Entry 6GJA (X-ray diffraction, 1.50 A resolution); this record covers chain A.

[Chain A]
Protein: Purple acid phosphatase
Source organism: Triticum aestivum
Notes: EC 3.1.3.2
Reference sequence: C4PKL0 (C4PKL0_WHEAT); residues 1-510 here correspond to UniProt positions 21-530 (UniProt number = residue number + 20)
Chain sequence (516 residues; each row starts with the number of its first residue):
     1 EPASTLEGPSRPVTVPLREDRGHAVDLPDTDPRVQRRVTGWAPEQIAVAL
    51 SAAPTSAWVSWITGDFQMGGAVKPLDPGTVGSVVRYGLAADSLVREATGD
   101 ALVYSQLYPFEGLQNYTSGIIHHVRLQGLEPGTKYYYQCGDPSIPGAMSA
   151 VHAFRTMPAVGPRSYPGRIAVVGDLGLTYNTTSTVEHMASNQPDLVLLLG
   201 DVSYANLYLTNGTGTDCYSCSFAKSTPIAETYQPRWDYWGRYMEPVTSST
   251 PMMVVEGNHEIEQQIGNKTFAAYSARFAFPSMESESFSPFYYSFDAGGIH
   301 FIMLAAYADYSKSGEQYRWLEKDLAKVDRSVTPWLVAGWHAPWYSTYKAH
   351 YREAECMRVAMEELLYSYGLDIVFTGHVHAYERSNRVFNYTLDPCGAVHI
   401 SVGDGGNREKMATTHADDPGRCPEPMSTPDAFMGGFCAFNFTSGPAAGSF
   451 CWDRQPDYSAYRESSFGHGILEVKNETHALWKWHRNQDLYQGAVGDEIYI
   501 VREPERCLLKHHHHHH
Disordered / not traced: 19-22, 216-227, 509-516
Disulfides: Cys356-Cys437, Cys395-Cys507, Cys422-Cys451
Covalent attachments: N-acetylglucosamine (NAG) linked to Asn115, Asn180, Asn211, Asn267, Asn389, Asn440; glycan linked to Asn475
Differences from the reference sequence: conflict Ala229 (His249 in C4PKL0); expression tag (511-516)
Ion coordination: Fe ion site 1: Asp174, Asp201, Tyr204, His379; Fe ion site 2: Asp201, Asn258, His340, His377 (together with phosphate ion)
Residues lining bound ligands: PG6 (1-(2-methoxy-ethoxy)-2-{2-[2-(2-methoxy-ethoxy]-ethoxy}-ethane): Arg352, Arg358, Tyr390, Thr391, Phe439, Phe441, Ser443, Gly444
What the authors report for this chain:
  - conformationally variable residues (order/disorder transition): Asp216 to Pro227
  - mutagenesis - K410A: decreased catalytic activity on phytase
  - mutagenesis - K348A: unchanged catalytic activity
  - mutagenesis - K410A: unchanged catalytic activity on p-nitrophenyl phosphate
  - specificity-determining residues: Lys410

[Overview]
Chain A binds compound PG6. N-acetylglucosamine is covalently linked to Asn115, Asn180, Asn211, Asn267, Asn389
and Asn440. Asp174, Asp201, Tyr204 and His379 form the Fe ion site 1. Asp201, Asn258, His340 and His377 form
the Fe ion site 2. The paper reports that K410A reduces catalytic activity on phytase; the specificity
determinant Lys410.
Chain A is Purple acid phosphatase (Triticum aestivum); the structure, Purple acid phytase from wheat isoform
B2 - H229A mutant, was determined by X-ray diffraction together with 6GIT, 6GIZ and 6GJ2 from the same study.
